Entry 8FS4 (electron microscopy, 2.94 A resolution); this record covers chains G and H of the 11 polymer chains in the assembly.

== Chain G ==
Molecule: DNA damage checkpoint control protein RAD17
Source organism: Saccharomyces cerevisiae
UniProtKB: A0A8H4BW58 (A0A8H4BW58_YEASX); residues 1-401 here = UniProt positions 1-401
Amino-acid sequence (401 residues; row label = number of the first residue in the row):
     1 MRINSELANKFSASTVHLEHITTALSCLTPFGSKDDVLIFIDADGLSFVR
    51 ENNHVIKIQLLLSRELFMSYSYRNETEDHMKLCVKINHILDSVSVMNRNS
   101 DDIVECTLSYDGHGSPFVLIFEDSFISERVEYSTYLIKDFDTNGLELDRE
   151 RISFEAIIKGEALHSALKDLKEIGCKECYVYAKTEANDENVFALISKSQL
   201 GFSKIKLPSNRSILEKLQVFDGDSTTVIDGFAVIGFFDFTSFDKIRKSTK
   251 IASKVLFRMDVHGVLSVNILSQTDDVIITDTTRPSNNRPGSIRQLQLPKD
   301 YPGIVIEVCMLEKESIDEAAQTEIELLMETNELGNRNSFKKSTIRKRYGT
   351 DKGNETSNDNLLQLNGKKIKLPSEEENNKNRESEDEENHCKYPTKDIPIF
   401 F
Not modelled in the structure: 1-8, 139-141, 273-301, 316-319, 331-401

== Chain H ==
Molecule: DDC1 isoform 1
Source organism: Saccharomyces cerevisiae
UniProtKB: A0A8H4BUG7 (A0A8H4BUG7_YEASX); residue numbers follow UniProt; this construct covers 1-612
Amino-acid sequence (612 residues; row label = number of the first residue in the row):
     1 MSFKATITESGKQNIWFRAIYVLSTIQDDIKITVTTNELIAWSMNETDTT
    51 LCQVRFQKSFFEEYEFKPHEIVFGENGVQVIEDTYGNSHKLYSFRVNGRH
   101 LTTISRKPDGDGIKSFTIAVNNTSTCPESLANRLIVVIEMDSLIVKEYCP
   151 QFQPIKYDPIIINLKYKRRFLDVFGTAASDRNPQEPLDPKLLDVFTNTER
   201 ELTSALFNEEVESDIRKRNQLTAADEINYICCNSTLLKNFLDNCNVNVTD
   251 EVKLEINVHRLSITAFTKAVYGKNNDLLRNALSMSNTISTLDLEHYCLFT
   301 TIEDEKQDKRSHSKRREHMKSIIFKLKDFKNFITIGPSWKTTQDGNDNIS
   351 LWFCHPGDPILMQMQKPGVKLELVEVTDSNINDDILEGKFIKTAISGSKE
   401 EAGLKDNKESCESPLKSKTALKRENLPHSVAGTRNSPLKVSYLTPDNGST
   451 VAKTYRNNTARKLFVEEQSQSTNYEQDKRFRQASSVHMNMNREQSFDIGT
   501 THEVACPRNESNSLKRSIADICNETEDPTQQSTFAKRADTTVTWGKALPA
   551 ADDEVSCSNIDRKGMLKKEKLKHMQGLLNSQNDTSNHKKQDNKEMEDGLG
   601 LTQVEKPRGIFD
Not modelled in the structure: 1, 68-76, 82-88, 107-111, 121-131, 160-226, 267-282, 291-292, 300-319, 342-346, 381-612

== How chain G and chain H interact ==
Pairs across the interface (24):
  Ala162(G) with Ile144(H), hydrophobic
  Asp169(G) with Lys146(H), salt bridge
  Ile173(G) with Tyr148(H)
  Gln199(G) with His100(H), hydrogen bond
  Leu200(G) with His100(H); Thr103(H); Ile104(H), hydrophobic; Tyr148(H), hydrophobic; Cys149(H); Pro150(H)
  Phe202(G) with Cys149(H)
  Ser203(G) with Glu147(H); Tyr148(H)
  Lys204(G) with Lys146(H); Glu147(H), hydrogen bond (backbone-backbone)
  Ile205(G) with Val145(H); Lys146(H); Tyr148(H)
  Lys206(G) with Ile144(H); Val145(H), hydrogen bond (backbone-backbone)
  Pro208(G) with Ser142(H); Leu143(H); Ile144(H)
  Ile213(G) with Ser142(H)
Also at the interface, not in a pair above, chain G (16 interface residues in all): Ser165, Glu172, Leu207, Asn210
Also at the interface, not in a pair above, chain H (13 interface residues in all): Arg99

== Overview ==
Chain G and chain H form an interface of 16 and 13 residues respectively; the contacts include 3 hydrogen
bonds and 1 salt bridge. Polar pairs include Asp169(G)-Lys146(H), Gln199(G)-His100(H) and Lys204(G)-Glu147(H).
Here chain G is DNA damage checkpoint control protein RAD17 and chain H is DDC1 isoform 1, both from
Saccharomyces cerevisiae. Entry 8FS4 (Structure of S. cerevisiae Rad24-RFC loading the 9-1-1 clamp onto a
10-nt gapped DNA in step ...) was determined by electron microscopy, deposited together with 8FS3, 8FS5, 8FS6,
8FS7 and 8FS8.
